2VKW - chains A and B; structure by X-ray diffraction, 2.30 A resolution.

# Chain A (and B)
Name: Neural cell adhesion molecule 1,140 kDa isoform
Organism: Homo sapiens
Notes: fragment: fn3 domains, residues 496-598, 601-692; chain B of this document is another copy of the same molecule, construct and numbering; everything in this record applies to it too
UniProt: P13591 (NCA11_HUMAN); the construct has insertions or renumbered stretches relative to UniProt, so the offset changes along the chain: 496-598 = UniProt 496-598; 600-691 = UniProt 601-692
Sequence (209 residues; row label = number of the first residue in the row):
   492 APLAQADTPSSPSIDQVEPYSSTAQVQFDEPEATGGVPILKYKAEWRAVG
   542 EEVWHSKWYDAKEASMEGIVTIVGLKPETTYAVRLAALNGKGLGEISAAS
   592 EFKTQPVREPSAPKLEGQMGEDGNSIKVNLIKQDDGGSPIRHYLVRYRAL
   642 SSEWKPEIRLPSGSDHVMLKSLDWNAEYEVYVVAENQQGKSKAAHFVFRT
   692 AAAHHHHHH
Disordered / not traced: 492-495, 694-700 (chain B: 492-496, 693-700)
From the paper describing this entry:
  - self-association interface (contacts with another copy of this molecule): Met610, Tyr672, Arg690

# Chain A / chain B interface
Residue-residue contacts - 51 pairs, chain A then chain B:
  Asp551(A) with Arg639(B), salt bridge; Trp645(B), hydrogen bond
  Lys553(A) with Arg637(B); Trp645(B)
  Glu554(A) with Arg639(B), salt bridge; Trp645(B); Glu670(B); Tyr672(B)
  Met557(A) with Tyr672(B), hydrophobic; Ala684(B)
  Glu558(A) with Tyr672(B), hydrogen bond; His686(B)
  Leu606(A) with Val688(B)
  Glu607(A) with Glu668(B); Val688(B); Phe689(B); Arg690(B), salt bridge
  Gly608(A) with Phe689(B); Arg690(B), hydrogen bond (backbone-backbone)
  Gln609(A) with Asn666(B), hydrogen bond; Arg690(B); Thr691(B), hydrogen bond (side chain-backbone)
  Met610(A) with Gln609(B); Met610(B)
  Gly611(A) with Met610(B)
  Glu612(A) with Met610(B)
  Gly614(A) with Met610(B)
  Asn620(A) with Arg690(B)
  Arg637(A) with Lys553(B)
  Arg639(A) with Asp551(B), salt bridge; Glu554(B), salt bridge
  Trp645(A) with Asp551(B), hydrogen bond; Lys553(B); Met557(B), hydrophobic
  Glu668(A) with Glu607(B)
  Glu670(A) with Glu554(B)
  Tyr672(A) with Glu554(B); Met557(B), hydrophobic; Glu558(B), hydrogen bond
  His686(A) with Glu558(B), salt bridge
  Val688(A) with Leu606(B); Glu607(B); Gly608(B)
  Phe689(A) with Glu607(B); Gly608(B)
  Arg690(A) with Glu607(B), salt bridge; Gly608(B), hydrogen bond (backbone-backbone); Gln609(B); Lys618(B); Asn620(B), hydrogen bond
  Ala692(A) with Met610(B), hydrophobic
Other interface residues (no listed pair), chain A (29 interface residues in all): Lys532, Ile622, Ala684, Thr691
Other interface residues (no listed pair), chain B (30 interface residues in all): Lys532, Ile622, Val674, Lys683, Ala692
From the paper, about this interface:
  - interface residues, chain A: Met610(A), Tyr672(A), Arg690(A)

# Summary
Chain A and chain B form an interface of 29 and 30 residues respectively; the contacts include 9 hydrogen
bonds and 7 salt bridges. Among the polar pairs are Asp551(A)-Arg639(B), Glu554(A)-Arg639(B) and
Glu607(A)-Arg690(B). The paper reports interface residues Met610(A), Tyr672(A) and Arg690(A); a
self-association interface involving Met610(A), Tyr672(A) and Arg690(A).
Both chains are Neural cell adhesion molecule 1,140 kDa isoform (Homo sapiens). Entry 2VKW (Human NCAM, FN3
domains 1 and 2) was determined by X-ray diffraction together with 2VKX from the same study.
